PDB entry 7P0A | X-ray diffraction, 2.43 A resolution | chains A and B of the 3 polymer chains in the assembly

== Chain A ==
Name: H-2 class I histocompatibility antigen, D-B alpha chain
From: Mus musculus
UniProtKB: P01899 (HA11_MOUSE); residues 1-276 here correspond to UniProt positions 25-300 (UniProt number = residue number + 24)
Sequence (276 residues; row label = number of the first residue in the row):
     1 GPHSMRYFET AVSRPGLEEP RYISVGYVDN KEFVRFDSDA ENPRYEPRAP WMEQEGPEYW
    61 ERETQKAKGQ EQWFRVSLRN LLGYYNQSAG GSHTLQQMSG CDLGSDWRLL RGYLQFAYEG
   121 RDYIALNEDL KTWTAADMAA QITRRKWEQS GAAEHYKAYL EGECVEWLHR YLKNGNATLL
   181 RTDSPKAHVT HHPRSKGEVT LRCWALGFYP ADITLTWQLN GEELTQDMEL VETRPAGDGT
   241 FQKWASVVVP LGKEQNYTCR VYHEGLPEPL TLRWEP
Disordered / not traced: 176-181, 195-198, 248-258, 274-276
Cystine bridges: Cys101-Cys164, Cys203-Cys259
Reported in the primary citation:
  - conformationally variable residues (side-chain flip): Arg62, His155, Glu163

== Chain B ==
Name: Beta-2-microglobulin
From: Mus musculus
UniProtKB: P01887 (B2MG_MOUSE); residues 1-99 here correspond to UniProt positions 21-119 (UniProt number = residue number + 20)
Sequence (101 residues; each row starts with the number of its first residue; numbers below 1 keep their minus sign (Met-1 is residue -1)):
    -1 MGIQKTPQIQ VYSRHPPENG KPNILNCYVT QFHPPHIEIQ MLKNGKKIPK VEMSDMSFSK
    59 DWSFYILAHT EFTPTETDTY ACRVKHDSMA EPKTVYWDRD M
Disordered / not traced: -1 to 0
Cystine bridges: Cys25-Cys80
Construct notes: initiating methionine (-1); expression tag (0); conflict Asp85 (Ala105 in P01887)

== How chain A and chain B interact ==
Residue-residue contacts (51):
  Phe8(A) - Ser55(B)
  Phe8(A) - Phe56(B)  hydrophobic
  Glu9(A) - Phe56(B)
  Thr10(A) - Phe56(B)
  Thr10(A) - Phe62(B)
  Val25(A) - Met54(B)
  Tyr27(A) - Ser55(B)
  Tyr27(A) - Tyr63(B)
  Glu32(A) - Asp53(B)
  Arg35(A) - Asp53(B)  salt bridge
  Arg48(A) - Asp53(B)  salt bridge
  Thr94(A) - His31(B)  hydrogen bond
  Thr94(A) - Pro33(B)
  Gln96(A) - Phe56(B)
  Gln96(A) - Trp60(B)  hydrogen bond (side chain-backbone)
  Gln96(A) - Phe62(B)
  Gln97(A) - Phe56(B)
  Gln115(A) - Trp60(B)
  Phe116(A) - Trp60(B)
  Ala117(A) - Trp60(B)  hydrophobic
  Glu119(A) - Ile1(B)
  Glu119(A) - His31(B)
  Gly120(A) - His31(B)  hydrogen bond (backbone-side chain)
  Gly120(A) - Asp59(B)
  Gly120(A) - Trp60(B)
  Arg121(A) - Ile1(B)
  Asp122(A) - Trp60(B)  hydrogen bond
  Thr190(A) - Asp98(B)
  Arg202(A) - Met99(B)
  Trp204(A) - Met99(B)  hydrophobic
  Leu206(A) - Arg12(B)
  Leu206(A) - Pro14(B)
  Gly207(A) - Arg12(B)
  Val231(A) - Gln8(B)
  Arg234(A) - Gln8(B)  hydrogen bond
  Arg234(A) - Tyr10(B)
  Arg234(A) - Tyr26(B)
  Pro235(A) - Tyr10(B)  hydrogen bond (backbone-side chain)
  Pro235(A) - Tyr26(B)
  Pro235(A) - Leu65(B)  hydrophobic
  Ala236(A) - Arg12(B)
  Ala236(A) - Asn24(B)
  Gly237(A) - Ile22(B)
  Gly237(A) - Asn24(B)  hydrogen bond (backbone-side chain)
  Gly237(A) - His67(B)  hydrogen bond (backbone-side chain)
  Asp238(A) - Arg12(B)  salt bridge
  Thr240(A) - Arg12(B)
  Gln242(A) - Tyr10(B)
  Gln242(A) - Ser11(B)  hydrogen bond (side chain-backbone)
  Gln242(A) - Arg12(B)
  Trp244(A) - Met99(B)
Also at the interface, not in a pair above, chain A (35 interface residues in all): Val12, Arg14, Met98
Also at the interface, not in a pair above, chain B (24 interface residues in all): His34

== In short ==
Chain A and chain B form an interface of 35 and 24 residues respectively, with 9 hydrogen bonds and 3 salt
bridges. Among the polar pairs are Arg35(A)-Asp53(B), Arg48(A)-Asp53(B) and Asp238(A)-Arg12(B). The paper
reports conformational variability at Arg62(A), His155(A) and Glu163(A).
Here chain A is H-2 class I histocompatibility antigen, D-B alpha chain and chain B is Beta-2-microglobulin,
both from Mus musculus. Entry 7P0A (CRYSTAL STRUCTURE OF THE MURINE CLASS I MAJOR HISTOCOMPATIBILITY COMPLEX
H-2DB IN COMPLEX WITH LCMV-DERIVED GP33 ...) was determined by X-ray diffraction (same publication as 7P0T).
